Entry 2VAR (X-ray diffraction, 2.10 A resolution); this record covers chains A and B of the 3 polymer chains in the assembly.

# Chain A (and B)
Protein: Fructokinase
Source organism: Sulfolobus solfataricus
Notes: EC 2.7.1.4; chain B of this document is another copy of the same molecule, construct and numbering; everything in this record applies to it too
UniProt: Q97U29 (Q97U29_SULSO); residues 1-313 here = UniProt positions 1-313
Sequence (313 residues; numbered 1 to 313; the number before each row is that of its first residue):
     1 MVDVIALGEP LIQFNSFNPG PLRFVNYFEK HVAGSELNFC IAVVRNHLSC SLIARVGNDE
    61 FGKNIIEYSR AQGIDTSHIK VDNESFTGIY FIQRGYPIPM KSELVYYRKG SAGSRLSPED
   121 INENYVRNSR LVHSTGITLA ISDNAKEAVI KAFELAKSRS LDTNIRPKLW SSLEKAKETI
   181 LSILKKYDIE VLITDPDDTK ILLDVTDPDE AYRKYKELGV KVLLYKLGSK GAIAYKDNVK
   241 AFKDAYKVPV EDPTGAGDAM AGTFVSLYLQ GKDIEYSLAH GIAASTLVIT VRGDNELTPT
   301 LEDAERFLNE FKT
Not modelled in the structure: 1, 313
Residues lining bound ligands:
  - adenosine monophosphate (AMP): Lys226, Leu227, Gly228, Ser229, Gly231, Ala232, Ala245, Tyr246, Val250, Ala256, Gly257, Met260, Ile282, Ser285, Ile289
  - adenosine monophosphate / AMP-PNP: Asn164, Arg166, Asp195, Lys226, Leu227, Gly228, Ser229, Gly231, Ala232, Ala245, Tyr246, Val250, Pro253, Thr254, Gly255, Ala256, Gly257, Asp258, Met260, Ile282, Ser285, Thr286, Ile289
  - AMP-PNP (ANP; phosphoaminophosphonic acid-adenylate ester): Asn164, Arg166, Asp195, Lys226, Leu227, Gly228, Ser229, Gly231, Ala232, Ala245, Tyr246, Val250, Pro253, Thr254, Gly255, Ala256, Gly257, Asp258, Met260, Ile282, Ser285, Thr286, Ile289
  - 2-keto-3-deoxygluconate (KDF; 3-deoxy-alpha-D-erythro-hex-2-ulofuranosonic acid): Leu11, Ala33, Gly34, Ser35, Asn38, Tyr90, Leu104, Tyr106, Arg108, Ile137, Asn164, Arg166, Thr254, Gly255, Asp258, Asp294
  - 2-keto-3-deoxygluconate: Leu11, Ala33, Gly34, Ser35, Asn38, Tyr90, Leu104, Tyr106, Arg108, Ile137, Asn164, Arg166, Leu169, Thr254, Gly255, Asp258, Asp294
  - 2-keto-3-deoxygluconate (KDG): Leu11, Ala33, Gly34, Ser35, Asn38, Tyr90, Leu104, Tyr106, Arg108, Ile137, Asn164, Arg166, Leu169, Thr254, Gly255, Asp258, Asp294
Swiss-Prot annotation at these positions:
  - active site: Asp258 (Proton acceptor)
  - binding site (substrate): Gly34 to Asn38, Tyr90, Tyr106 to Arg108, Arg166, Asp258, Asp294
  - binding site (ATP): Asn164 to Arg166, Lys226 to Gly231, Gly255 to Asp258

# Interface between chain A and chain B
Pairs across the interface - 50 pairs, chain A then chain B:
  Phe14(A) - Phe28(B)  hydrophobic
  Phe14(A) - Phe91(B)  hydrophobic
  Pro21(A) - Glu60(B)
  Leu22(A) - Lys30(B)  hydrogen bond (backbone-side chain)
  Leu22(A) - Glu60(B)
  Leu22(A) - Phe61(B)  hydrophobic
  Arg23(A) - Lys30(B)  hydrogen bond (backbone-side chain)
  Arg23(A) - Glu60(B)  salt bridge
  Arg23(A) - Lys63(B)
  Arg23(A) - Asn64(B)
  Arg23(A) - Glu67(B)  salt bridge
  Phe24(A) - Lys30(B)
  Val25(A) - Lys30(B)  hydrogen bond (backbone-side chain)
  Asn26(A) - Phe28(B)
  Asn26(A) - Glu29(B)
  Asn26(A) - Lys30(B)  hydrogen bond (backbone-backbone)
  Tyr27(A) - Phe28(B)
  Tyr27(A) - Glu29(B)  hydrogen bond
  Phe28(A) - Phe14(B)  hydrophobic
  Phe28(A) - Asn26(B)
  Phe28(A) - Tyr27(B)
  Phe28(A) - Phe28(B)  hydrogen bond (backbone-backbone)
  Glu29(A) - Asn26(B)
  Glu29(A) - Tyr27(B)  hydrogen bond
  Lys30(A) - Leu22(B)  hydrogen bond (side chain-backbone)
  Lys30(A) - Arg23(B)  hydrogen bond (side chain-backbone)
  Lys30(A) - Val25(B)  hydrogen bond (side chain-backbone)
  Lys30(A) - Asn26(B)  hydrogen bond (backbone-backbone)
  Glu60(A) - Pro21(B)
  Glu60(A) - Leu22(B)
  Glu60(A) - Arg23(B)  salt bridge
  Glu60(A) - Gln93(B)
  Phe61(A) - Leu22(B)  hydrophobic
  Phe61(A) - Tyr107(B)
  Lys63(A) - Arg23(B)
  Asn64(A) - Arg23(B)
  Glu67(A) - Arg23(B)  salt bridge
  Phe86(A) - Tyr107(B)  hydrophobic
  Thr87(A) - Tyr107(B)  hydrogen bond (backbone-side chain)
  Ile89(A) - Phe91(B)  hydrophobic
  Ile89(A) - Tyr107(B)
  Phe91(A) - Phe14(B)  hydrophobic
  Phe91(A) - Ile89(B)  hydrophobic
  Phe91(A) - Phe91(B)  hydrophobic
  Gln93(A) - Glu60(B)
  Tyr107(A) - Phe61(B)
  Tyr107(A) - Phe86(B)  hydrophobic
  Tyr107(A) - Thr87(B)  hydrogen bond (side chain-backbone)
  Tyr107(A) - Ile89(B)
  Tyr107(A) - Tyr107(B)  hydrophobic
Interface residues without a listed pair, chain A (23 interface residues in all): Phe17
Interface residues without a listed pair, chain B (24 interface residues in all): Phe17, Phe24, Arg292

# In short
The interface between chain A and chain B involves 23 residues on one side and 24 on the other, with 13
hydrogen bonds and 4 salt bridges. Polar pairs include Arg23(A)-Glu60(B), Arg23(A)-Glu67(B) and
Leu22(A)-Lys30(B).
Chain A and chain B are both Fructokinase (Sulfolobus solfataricus); the structure, Crystal structure of
Sulfolobus solfataricus 2-keto-3-deoxygluconate kinase complexed with 2-keto-3-deoxygluconate, was determined
by X-ray diffraction, deposited together with 2V78.
